PDB entry 5TVP | X-ray diffraction, 2.40 A resolution | chains I and J of the 4 polymer chains in the assembly

# Chain I
Molecule: Tyrosyl-DNA phosphodiesterase 2
Organism: Mus musculus
Notes: EC 3.1.4.-
UniProt: Q9JJX7 (TYDP2_MOUSE); numbering as in UniProt (aligned over 118-370)
Amino-acid sequence (256 residues; numbered 115 to 370; the number before each row is that of its first residue):
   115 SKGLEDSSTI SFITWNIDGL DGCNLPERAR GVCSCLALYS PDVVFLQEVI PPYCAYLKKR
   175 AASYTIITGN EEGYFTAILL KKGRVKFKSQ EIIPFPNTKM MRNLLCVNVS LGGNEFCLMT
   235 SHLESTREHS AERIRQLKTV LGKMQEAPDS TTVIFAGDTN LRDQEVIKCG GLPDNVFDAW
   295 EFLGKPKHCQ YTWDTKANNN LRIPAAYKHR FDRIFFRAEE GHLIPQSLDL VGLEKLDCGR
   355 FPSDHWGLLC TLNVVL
Disordered / not traced: 115-120, 370
Sequence notes: expression tag (115-117)

# Chain J
Molecule: 9-nt DNA strand
Sequence (9 nucleotides; row label = number of the first residue in the row):
     2 CCGAATTCG

# Chain I / chain J interface
Residue-residue contacts (19; chain I residue first):
  Asn130(I) with DC2(J), phosphate contact
  Asp132(I) with DC2(J), hydrogen bond to the base
  Glu162(I) with DC2(J), phosphate contact
  His236(I) with DC2(J), salt bridge to the phosphate
  Ser239(I) with DC2(J), hydrogen bond to the phosphate
  Thr240(I) with DC3(J), phosphate contact
  Arg241(I) with DG4(J), salt bridge to the phosphate
  Asp272(I) with DC2(J), phosphate contact
  Asn274(I) with DC2(J), hydrogen bond to the phosphate
  Arg276(I) with DC3(J), salt bridge to the phosphate
  Trp307(I) with DC2(J), sugar contact; DC3(J), sugar contact
  Leu315(I) with DC2(J), base contact
  Ile317(I) with DC3(J), base contact
  Tyr321(I) with DC3(J), sugar contact; DG4(J), sugar contact
  Phe325(I) with DC3(J), phosphate contact
  Asp358(I) with DC2(J), base contact
  His359(I) with DC2(J), salt bridge to the phosphate
Also at the interface, not in a pair above, chain I (19 interface residues in all): Asp135, Arg216

# In short
19 residues of chain I and 3 residues of chain J are in contact, with 3 hydrogen bonds and 4 salt bridges.
Polar contacts include Asp132(I)-DC2(J), Ser239(I)-DC2(J) and Asn274(I)-DC2(J).
Here chain I is Tyrosyl-DNA phosphodiesterase 2 (Mus musculus) and chain J is a 9-nt DNA strand. Entry 5TVP
(SUMO2 bound to Mouse Tdp2 catalytic domain with a 5'-phosphorylated DNA ternary complex) was determined by
X-ray diffraction together with 5TVQ from the same study.
